Entry 4GT1 (X-ray diffraction, 2.00 A resolution); this record covers chain A.

# Chain A
Molecule: Probable GTPase Rv1496/MT1543
Organism: Mycobacterium tuberculosis
Notes: EC 3.6.-.-
UniProt: P63577 (Y1496_MYCTU); residue numbers follow UniProt; this construct covers 1-334
Amino-acid sequence (355 residues; each row starts with the number of its first residue; numbers below 1 keep their minus sign (Met-20 is residue -20)):
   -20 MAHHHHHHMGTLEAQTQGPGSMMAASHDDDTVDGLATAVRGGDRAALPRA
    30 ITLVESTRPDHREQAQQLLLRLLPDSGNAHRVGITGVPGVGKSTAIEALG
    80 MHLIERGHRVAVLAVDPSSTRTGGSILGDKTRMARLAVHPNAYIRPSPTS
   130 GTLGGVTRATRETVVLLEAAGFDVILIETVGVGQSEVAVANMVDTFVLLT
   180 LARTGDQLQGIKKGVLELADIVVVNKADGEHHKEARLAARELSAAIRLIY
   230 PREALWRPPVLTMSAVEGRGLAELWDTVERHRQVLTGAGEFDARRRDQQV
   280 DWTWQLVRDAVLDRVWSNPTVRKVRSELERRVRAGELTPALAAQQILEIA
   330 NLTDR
Not modelled in the structure: -20 to 9, 96-111, 125-130, 334
Construct notes: initiating methionine (-20); expression tag (-19 to 0)
Small-molecule neighbours: 2'-deoxyguanosine-5'-diphosphate (DGI): Val66, Pro67, Gly68, Val69, Gly70, Lys71, Ser72, Thr73, Glu157, Asn204, Lys205, Asp207, Ser243, Ala244, Val245

# Overview
Bound to chain A: 2'-deoxyguanosine-5'-diphosphate.
Chain A is Probable GTPase Rv1496/MT1543 (Mycobacterium tuberculosis); the structure, Crystal structure of a
MeaB- and MMAA-like GTPase from Mycobacterium tuberculosis bound to 2'-deoxyguanosine diphosphate, was
determined by X-ray diffraction together with 3TK1, 3NXS and 3MD0 from the same study.
